PDB entry 7WMP | electron microscopy, 3.60 A resolution | chains a and m of the 36 polymer chains in the assembly

# Chain a
Name: Portal protein
From: Helicobacter phage KHP30
Reference sequence: I7HHN4 (PORTL_BPKHP); numbering as in UniProt (aligned over 1-602)
Sequence (602 residues; each row starts with the number of its first residue):
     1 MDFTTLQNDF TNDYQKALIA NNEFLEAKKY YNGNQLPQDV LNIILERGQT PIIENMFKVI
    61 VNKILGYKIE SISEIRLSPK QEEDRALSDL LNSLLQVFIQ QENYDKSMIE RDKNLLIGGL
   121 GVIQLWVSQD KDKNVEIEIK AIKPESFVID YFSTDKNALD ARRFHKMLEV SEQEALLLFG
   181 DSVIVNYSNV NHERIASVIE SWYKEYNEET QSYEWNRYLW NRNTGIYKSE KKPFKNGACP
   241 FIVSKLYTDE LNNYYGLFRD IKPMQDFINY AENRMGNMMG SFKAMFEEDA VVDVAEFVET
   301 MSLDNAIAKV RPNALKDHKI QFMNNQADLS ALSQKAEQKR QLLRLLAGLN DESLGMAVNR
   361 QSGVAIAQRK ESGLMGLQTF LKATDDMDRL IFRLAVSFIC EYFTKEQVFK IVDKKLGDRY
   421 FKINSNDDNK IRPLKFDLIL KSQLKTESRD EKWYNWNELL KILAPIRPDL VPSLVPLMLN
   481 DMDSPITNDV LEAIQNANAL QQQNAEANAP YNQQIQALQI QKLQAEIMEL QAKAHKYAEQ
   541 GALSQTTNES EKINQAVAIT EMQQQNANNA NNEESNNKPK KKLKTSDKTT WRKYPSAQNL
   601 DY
Unresolved in the structure: 423-426, 564-602

# Chain m
Name: Adaptor protein gp12
From: Helicobacter phage KHP30
Reference sequence: I7HHN3 (I7HHN3_BPKHP); residues 1-195 here = UniProt positions 1-195
Sequence (195 residues; row label = number of the first residue in the row):
     1 MIEVSEVIAK VRERLNDNEV GNYEILDSVL VENINQALLK ICLEFRLKKA ITRSLITEEE
    61 RFLTLNNLLG IESVKLDKKE IESRNTIEKD TGELELLILS DRISVTPFKI GELEVVYYTY
   121 EEIRNILETI KLPKICLDVL VYSVLCNLLE IPNNETNFSV LANYKQLLKL AKDNLTNYLS
   181 LMYSKNIHFS KVVRV

# Interface between chain a and chain m
Pairs across the interface (35; chain a residue first):
  Glu46(a) with Phe189(m); Lys191(m), hydrogen bond (backbone-side chain)
  Arg47(a) with Lys191(m); Val192(m), hydrogen bond (backbone-backbone)
  Gly48(a) with Lys191(m)
  Gln49(a) with Val192(m)
  Thr50(a) with Arg194(m), hydrogen bond
  Asn277(a) with Val192(m)
  Gly280(a) with Val192(m); Val193(m), hydrogen bond (backbone-backbone)
  Ser281(a) with Ser190(m), hydrogen bond
  Phe282(a) with Ser190(m), hydrogen bond (backbone-side chain)
  Glu288(a) with Asn177(m)
  Asp289(a) with Asp173(m); Thr176(m); Asn177(m)
  Val291(a) with Thr176(m); Ser180(m), hydrogen bond (backbone-side chain)
  Val292(a) with Thr176(m); Leu179(m), hydrophobic; Ser180(m)
  Asp293(a) with Ser180(m), hydrogen bond (backbone-side chain); Tyr183(m); Ser184(m), hydrogen bond
  Val294(a) with Ser184(m), hydrogen bond (backbone-side chain)
  Ala295(a) with Ser184(m), hydrogen bond (backbone-side chain); Lys185(m); Ile187(m), hydrophobic
  Val298(a) with Ile187(m), hydrophobic
  Ser302(a) with Ser190(m); Lys191(m), hydrogen bond (side chain-backbone); Val193(m)
  Arg311(a) with Asp173(m), salt bridge; Thr176(m)
  Pro312(a) with Glu44(m)
Also at the interface, not in a pair above, chain a (24 interface residues in all): Gly276, Ala290, Asp304, Lys319
Also at the interface, not in a pair above, chain m (17 interface residues in all): Phe45

# Summary
24 residues of chain a and 17 residues of chain m are in contact, with 12 hydrogen bonds and 1 salt bridge.
Polar pairs include Arg311(a)-Asp173(m), Glu46(a)-Lys191(m) and Thr50(a)-Arg194(m).
Here chain a is Portal protein and chain m is Adaptor protein gp12, both from Helicobacter phage KHP30. Entry
7WMP (Tail structure of Helicobacter pylori bacteriophage KHP30) was determined by electron microscopy.
